8RAO - chains O and P; structure by electron microscopy, 4.40 A resolution (low resolution: residue-level contacts below are approximate; hydrogen-bond / salt-bridge calls are withheld).

== Chain O ==
Molecule: Helicase SEN1
Organism: Saccharomyces cerevisiae
Reference sequence: Q00416 (SEN1_YEAST); residue numbers follow UniProt; this construct covers 1-2231
Amino-acid sequence (2231 residues; numbered 1 to 2231; the number before each row is that of its first residue):
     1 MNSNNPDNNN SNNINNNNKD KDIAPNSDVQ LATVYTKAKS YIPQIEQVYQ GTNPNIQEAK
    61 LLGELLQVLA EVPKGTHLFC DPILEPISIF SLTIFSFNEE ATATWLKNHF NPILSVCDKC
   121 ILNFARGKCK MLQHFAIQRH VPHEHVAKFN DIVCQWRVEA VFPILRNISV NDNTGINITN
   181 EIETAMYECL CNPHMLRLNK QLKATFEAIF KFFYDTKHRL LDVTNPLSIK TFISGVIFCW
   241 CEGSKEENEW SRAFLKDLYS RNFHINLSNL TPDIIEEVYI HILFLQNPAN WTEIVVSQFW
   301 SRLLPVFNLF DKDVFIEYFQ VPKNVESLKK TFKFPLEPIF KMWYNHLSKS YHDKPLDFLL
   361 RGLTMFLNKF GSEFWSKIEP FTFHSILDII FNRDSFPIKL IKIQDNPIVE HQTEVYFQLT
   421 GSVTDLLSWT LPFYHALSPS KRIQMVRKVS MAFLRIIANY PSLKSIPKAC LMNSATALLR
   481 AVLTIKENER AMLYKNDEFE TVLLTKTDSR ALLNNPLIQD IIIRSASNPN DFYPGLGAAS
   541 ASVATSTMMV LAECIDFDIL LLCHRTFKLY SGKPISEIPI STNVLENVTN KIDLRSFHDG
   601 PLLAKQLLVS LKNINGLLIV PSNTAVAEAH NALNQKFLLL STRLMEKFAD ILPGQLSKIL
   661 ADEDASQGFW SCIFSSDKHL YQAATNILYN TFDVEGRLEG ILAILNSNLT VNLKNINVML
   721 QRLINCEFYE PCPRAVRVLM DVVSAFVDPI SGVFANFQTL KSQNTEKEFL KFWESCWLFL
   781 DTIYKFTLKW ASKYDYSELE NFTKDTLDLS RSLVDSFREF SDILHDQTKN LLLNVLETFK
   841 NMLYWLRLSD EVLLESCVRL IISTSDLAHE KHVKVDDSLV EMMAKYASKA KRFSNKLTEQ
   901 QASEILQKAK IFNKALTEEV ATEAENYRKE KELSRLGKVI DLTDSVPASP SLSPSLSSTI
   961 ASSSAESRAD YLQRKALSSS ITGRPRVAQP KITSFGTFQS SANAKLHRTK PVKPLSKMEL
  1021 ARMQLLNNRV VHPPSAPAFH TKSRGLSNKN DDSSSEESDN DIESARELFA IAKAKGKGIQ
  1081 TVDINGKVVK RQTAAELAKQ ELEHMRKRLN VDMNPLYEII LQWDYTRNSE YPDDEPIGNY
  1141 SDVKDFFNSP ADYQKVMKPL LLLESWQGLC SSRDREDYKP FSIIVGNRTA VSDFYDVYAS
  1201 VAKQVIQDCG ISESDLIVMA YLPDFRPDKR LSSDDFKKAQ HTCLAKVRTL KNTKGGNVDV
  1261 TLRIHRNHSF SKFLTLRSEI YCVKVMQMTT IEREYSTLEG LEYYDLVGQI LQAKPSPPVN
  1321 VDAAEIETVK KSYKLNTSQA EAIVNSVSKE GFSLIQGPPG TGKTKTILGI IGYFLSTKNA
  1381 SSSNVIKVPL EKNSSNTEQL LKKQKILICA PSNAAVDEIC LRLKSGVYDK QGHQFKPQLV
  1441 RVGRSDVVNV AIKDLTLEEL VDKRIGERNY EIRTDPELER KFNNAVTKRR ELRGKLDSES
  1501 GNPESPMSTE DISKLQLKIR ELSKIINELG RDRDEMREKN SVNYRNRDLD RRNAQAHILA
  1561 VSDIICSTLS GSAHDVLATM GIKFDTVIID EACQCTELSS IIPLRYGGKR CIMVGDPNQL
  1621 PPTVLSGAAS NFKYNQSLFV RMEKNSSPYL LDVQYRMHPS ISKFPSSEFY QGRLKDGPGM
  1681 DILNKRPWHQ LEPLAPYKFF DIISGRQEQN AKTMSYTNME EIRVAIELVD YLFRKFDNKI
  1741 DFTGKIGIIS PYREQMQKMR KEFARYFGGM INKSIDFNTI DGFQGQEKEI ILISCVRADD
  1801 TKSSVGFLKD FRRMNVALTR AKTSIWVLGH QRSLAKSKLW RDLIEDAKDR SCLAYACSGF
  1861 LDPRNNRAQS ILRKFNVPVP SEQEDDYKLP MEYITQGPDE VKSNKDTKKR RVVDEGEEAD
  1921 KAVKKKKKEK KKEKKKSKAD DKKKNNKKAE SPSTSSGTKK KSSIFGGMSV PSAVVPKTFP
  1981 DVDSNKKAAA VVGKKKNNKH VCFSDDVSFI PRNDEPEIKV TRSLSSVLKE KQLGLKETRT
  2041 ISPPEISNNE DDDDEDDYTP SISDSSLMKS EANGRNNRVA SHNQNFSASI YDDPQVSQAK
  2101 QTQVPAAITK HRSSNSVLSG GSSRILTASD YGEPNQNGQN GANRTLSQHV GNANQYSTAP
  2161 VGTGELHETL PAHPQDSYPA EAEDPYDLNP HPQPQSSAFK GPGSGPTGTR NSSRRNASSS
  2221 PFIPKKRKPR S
Disordered / not traced: 1-1094, 1378-1402, 1467-1529, 1877-2231
UniProt features mapped onto this chain:
  - motif: Lys1909 to Lys1927 (Nuclear localization signal)
  - binding site (ATP): Gln1339, Gly1360 to Thr1364, Gln1619, Tyr1655, Glu1787
Bound ions: Mg2+: Thr1364 (together with ADP)
Small-molecule neighbours:
  - ADP (adenosine-5'-diphosphate): Lys1334, Leu1335, Asn1336, Gln1339, Pro1359, Gly1360, Thr1361, Gly1362, Lys1363, Thr1364, Lys1365, Arg1422, Glu1591, Tyr1655, Arg1656, Gly1785, Gln1786, Glu1787, Arg1820
  - beryllium trifluoride (BEF): Gly1357, Pro1358, Pro1359, Lys1363, Glu1591, Gln1619, Arg1656, Gly1785, Thr1819, Arg1820
From the paper describing this entry:
  - conformationally variable residues (domain motion): Arg1753
  - binding site for the 35-nt RNA strand (chain P): Arg1753

== Chain P ==
Molecule: 35-nt RNA strand
Sequence (35 nucleotides; row label = number of the first residue in the row):
     1 AGUCGUGCGU CUAAUAACCG GAGAGGGAAC CCACU
Disordered / not traced: 1, 11-35

== How chain O and chain P interact ==
Pairs across the interface (47; chain O residue first):
  Glu1164(O) - G5(P)
  Gln1167(O) - G2(P)
  Arg1175(O) - U3(P)
  Arg1175(O) - C4(P)
  Ser1214(O) - C8(P)
  Gln1287(O) - G7(P)
  Gln1287(O) - C8(P)
  Thr1289(O) - G7(P)
  Thr1290(O) - U6(P)
  Thr1290(O) - G7(P)
  Arg1293(O) - G7(P)
  Ser1412(O) - U6(P)
  Asn1413(O) - U6(P)
  Asn1413(O) - G7(P)
  Val1442(O) - C8(P)
  Gly1443(O) - C8(P)
  Gly1443(O) - G9(P)
  Arg1444(O) - G7(P)
  Arg1444(O) - C8(P)
  Arg1444(O) - G9(P)
  Val1447(O) - G7(P)
  Thr1568(O) - G7(P)
  Ser1570(O) - G7(P)
  Gly1571(O) - G7(P)
  His1574(O) - C8(P)
  His1574(O) - G9(P)
  Thr1623(O) - G5(P)
  Val1624(O) - C4(P)
  Leu1625(O) - G2(P)
  Leu1625(O) - U3(P)
  Leu1625(O) - C4(P)
  Leu1625(O) - G5(P)
  Gln1709(O) - U3(P)
  Met1714(O) - U3(P)
  Ser1715(O) - C4(P)
  Tyr1716(O) - U3(P)
  Pro1751(O) - C4(P)
  Tyr1752(O) - U3(P)
  Tyr1752(O) - C4(P)
  Arg1753(O) - C4(P)
  Arg1753(O) - G5(P)
  Thr1779(O) - G5(P)
  Asp1781(O) - C4(P)
  Asp1781(O) - G5(P)
  Arg1797(O) - U3(P)
  Phe1807(O) - C4(P)
  Arg1813(O) - C4(P)
Interface residues without a listed pair, chain O (41 interface residues in all): Ser1171, Ser1212, Pro1411, Glu1458, Arg1551, Ser1626, Glu1754, Gly1806
Interface residues without a listed pair, chain P (9 interface residues in all): U10

== Overview ==
The interface between chain O and chain P involves 41 residues on one side and 9 on the other. Bound to chain
O: ADP and beryllium trifluoride. UniProt lists 9 ATP-binding residues on chain O. From the paper: a binding
site for the 35-nt RNA strand (chain P) at Arg1753(O); conformational variability at Arg1753(O).
Chain O is Helicase SEN1 (Saccharomyces cerevisiae) and chain P is a 35-nt RNA strand; the structure,
Structure of Sen1-ADP.BeF3-RNA complex, was determined by electron microscopy together with 8RAM, 8RAN and
8RAP from the same study.
